PDB entry 1NFD | X-ray diffraction, 2.80 A resolution | chains C and D of the 4 polymer chains in the assembly

Chain C:
Name: N15 alpha-beta T-cell receptor
Organism: Mus musculus
Chain sequence (203 residues; numbered 1 to 213 plus 1 insertion-coded residue; 11 numbers in that range are skipped by the numbering (no residue carries them; nothing is unmodelled there); the number before each row is that of its first residue):
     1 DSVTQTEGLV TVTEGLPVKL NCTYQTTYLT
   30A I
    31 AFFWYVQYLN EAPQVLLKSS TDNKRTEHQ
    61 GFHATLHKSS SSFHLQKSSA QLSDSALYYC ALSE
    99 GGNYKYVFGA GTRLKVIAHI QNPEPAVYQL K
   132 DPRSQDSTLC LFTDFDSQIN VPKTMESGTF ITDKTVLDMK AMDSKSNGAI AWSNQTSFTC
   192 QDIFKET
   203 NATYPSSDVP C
Disulfide bonds: Cys22-Cys90, Cys141-Cys191
Covalently attached groups: N-acetylglucosamine (NAG) linked to Asn21, Asn185, Asn203

Chain D:
Name: N15 alpha-beta T-cell receptor
Organism: Mus musculus
UniProtKB: P01852 (TCB1_MOUSE); the construct has insertions or renumbered stretches relative to UniProt, so the offset changes along the chain: 117-182 = UniProt 1-66; 189-247 = UniProt 69-127
Chain sequence (239 residues; row label = number of the first residue in the row; note: 9 numbers in that range are skipped by the numbering (no residue carries them; nothing is unmodelled there)):
     1 DSGVVQSPRH IIKEKGGRSV LTCIPISGHS NVVWYQQTLG KELKFLIQHY EKVERDKGFL
    61 PS
    64 RFSVQQFDDY HSEMNMSALE LEDSAMYFCA SSLRWGD
   105 EQYFGPGTRL TV
  116A L
   117 EDLRNVTPPK VSLFEPSKAE IANKQKATLV CLARGFFPDH VELSWWVNGK EVHSGVSTDP
   177 QAYKES
   186 NY
   189 SYSLSSRLRV SATFWHNPRN HFRCQVQFHG LSEEDKWPEG SPKPVTQNIS AEAWGRADC
Swiss-Prot annotation at these positions:
  - glycosylation (N-linked (GlcNAc...) asparagine): Asn186, Asn236
Disulfide bonds: Cys23-Cys92, Cys147-Cys212
Covalently attached groups: N-acetylglucosamine (NAG) linked to Asn78, Asn121, Asn186, Asn236

Chain C / chain D interface:
Contacting residue pairs - 82 pairs, chain C then chain D:
  Phe33(C) - Gly99(D)
  Phe33(C) - Glu105(D)
  Tyr35(C) - Gln106(D)  hydrogen bond (side chain-backbone)
  Tyr35(C) - Phe108(D)  hydrophobic
  Gln37(C) - Gln37(D)  hydrogen bond
  Gln37(C) - Lys41(D)
  Gln37(C) - Phe91(D)
  Ala42(C) - Phe91(D)  hydrophobic
  Ala42(C) - Gly109(D)
  Pro43(C) - Phe91(D)
  Pro43(C) - Phe108(D)
  Lys48(C) - Asp100(D)  salt bridge
  Lys48(C) - Glu105(D)  salt bridge
  Leu87(C) - Lys41(D)
  Tyr89(C) - Gln37(D)  hydrogen bond
  Tyr89(C) - Lys41(D)  hydrogen bond (side chain-backbone)
  Tyr89(C) - Leu43(D)
  Ser93(C) - Gly99(D)  hydrogen bond (side chain-backbone)
  Tyr102(C) - Trp98(D)
  Lys103(C) - Asp56(D)  salt bridge
  Tyr104(C) - Tyr35(D)
  Tyr104(C) - Gln106(D)
  Phe106(C) - Tyr35(D)
  Phe106(C) - Phe108(D)  hydrophobic
  Ala108(C) - Lys41(D)
  Arg111(C) - Lys41(D)
  Glu122(C) - Lys140(D)  hydrogen bond (backbone-side chain)
  Ala124(C) - Lys140(D)
  Tyr126(C) - Ser133(D)
  Tyr126(C) - Ala135(D)  hydrophobic
  Tyr126(C) - Glu136(D)
  Tyr126(C) - Lys140(D)
  Leu128(C) - Phe130(D)  hydrophobic
  Leu128(C) - Glu131(D)
  Leu128(C) - Pro132(D)  hydrophobic
  Leu128(C) - Ser133(D)
  Leu128(C) - Thr144(D)
  Leu128(C) - Val146(D)  hydrophobic
  Lys129(C) - Phe130(D)
  Lys129(C) - Glu131(D)  hydrogen bond (backbone-backbone)
  Lys129(C) - Lys134(D)
  Asp132(C) - Ser128(D)  hydrogen bond
  Asp132(C) - Leu129(D)
  Pro133(C) - Leu129(D)
  Pro133(C) - Glu131(D)
  Ser138(C) - Phe130(D)
  Leu140(C) - Phe130(D)  hydrophobic
  Leu140(C) - Leu148(D)  hydrophobic
  Leu142(C) - Thr144(D)
  Leu142(C) - Val146(D)  hydrophobic
  Thr144(C) - Lys140(D)
  Thr144(C) - Arg195(D)  hydrogen bond
  Thr144(C) - Arg197(D)
  Asp145(C) - Lys140(D)  salt bridge
  Asp145(C) - Arg197(D)  salt bridge
  Phe161(C) - Tyr179(D)  hydrophobic
  Thr163(C) - Tyr179(D)
  Asp164(C) - Tyr179(D)  hydrogen bond (backbone-side chain)
  Thr166(C) - Ser173(D)
  Thr166(C) - Arg195(D)  hydrogen bond (backbone-side chain)
  Val167(C) - Ser173(D)  hydrogen bond (backbone-side chain)
  Leu168(C) - Gly171(D)
  Leu168(C) - Ser173(D)
  Leu168(C) - Arg195(D)
  Leu168(C) - Arg197(D)
  Asp169(C) - Gly171(D)
  Met170(C) - Ser170(D)
  Met170(C) - Gly171(D)
  Met170(C) - Arg197(D)
  Lys171(C) - Ser170(D)  hydrogen bond (backbone-side chain)
  Lys171(C) - Ser199(D)
  Ser177(C) - Arg195(D)  hydrogen bond (backbone-side chain)
  Ser177(C) - Arg197(D)  hydrogen bond
  Asn178(C) - Arg195(D)
  Gly179(C) - Arg195(D)
  Ile181(C) - Val146(D)  hydrophobic
  Ile181(C) - Ser193(D)
  Trp183(C) - Leu148(D)  hydrophobic
  Trp183(C) - Arg150(D)
  Trp183(C) - Glu181(D)  hydrogen bond
  Pro207(C) - Ala135(D)  hydrophobic
  Cys213(C) - Cys247(D)  disulfide
Other interface residues (no listed pair), chain C (50 interface residues in all): Ile30A, Ala31, Leu39, Val45, Phe143, Ala172, Pro212
Other interface residues (no listed pair), chain D (43 interface residues in all): Glu42, Pro110, Val172, Asp175, Pro176, Ser191
Disulfides between the chains: Cys213(C)-Cys247(D)

Overview:
The interface between chain C and chain D involves 50 residues on one side and 43 on the other; the contacts
include 1 disulfide bond, 16 hydrogen bonds and 5 salt bridges. Polar pairs include Lys48(C)-Asp100(D),
Lys48(C)-Glu105(D) and Lys103(C)-Asp56(D).
Here chain C is N15 alpha-beta T-cell receptor and chain D is N15 alpha-beta T-cell receptor, both from Mus
musculus. Entry 1NFD (An alpha-beta T cell receptor (TCR) heterodimer in complex with an anti-TCR fab fragment
derived from ...) was determined by X-ray diffraction.
